PDB entry 6PVO | electron microscopy, 5.18 A resolution (low resolution: residue-level contacts below are approximate; hydrogen-bond / salt-bridge calls are withheld) | chains B and C of the 4 polymer chains in the assembly

Chain B (and C):
Molecule: Transient receptor potential cation channel subfamily V member 3
From: Mus musculus
Notes: chain C of this document is another copy of the same molecule, construct and numbering; everything in this record applies to it too
UniProt: Q8K424 (TRPV3_MOUSE); residues 1-791 here = UniProt positions 1-791
Chain sequence (808 residues; row label = number of the first residue in the row):
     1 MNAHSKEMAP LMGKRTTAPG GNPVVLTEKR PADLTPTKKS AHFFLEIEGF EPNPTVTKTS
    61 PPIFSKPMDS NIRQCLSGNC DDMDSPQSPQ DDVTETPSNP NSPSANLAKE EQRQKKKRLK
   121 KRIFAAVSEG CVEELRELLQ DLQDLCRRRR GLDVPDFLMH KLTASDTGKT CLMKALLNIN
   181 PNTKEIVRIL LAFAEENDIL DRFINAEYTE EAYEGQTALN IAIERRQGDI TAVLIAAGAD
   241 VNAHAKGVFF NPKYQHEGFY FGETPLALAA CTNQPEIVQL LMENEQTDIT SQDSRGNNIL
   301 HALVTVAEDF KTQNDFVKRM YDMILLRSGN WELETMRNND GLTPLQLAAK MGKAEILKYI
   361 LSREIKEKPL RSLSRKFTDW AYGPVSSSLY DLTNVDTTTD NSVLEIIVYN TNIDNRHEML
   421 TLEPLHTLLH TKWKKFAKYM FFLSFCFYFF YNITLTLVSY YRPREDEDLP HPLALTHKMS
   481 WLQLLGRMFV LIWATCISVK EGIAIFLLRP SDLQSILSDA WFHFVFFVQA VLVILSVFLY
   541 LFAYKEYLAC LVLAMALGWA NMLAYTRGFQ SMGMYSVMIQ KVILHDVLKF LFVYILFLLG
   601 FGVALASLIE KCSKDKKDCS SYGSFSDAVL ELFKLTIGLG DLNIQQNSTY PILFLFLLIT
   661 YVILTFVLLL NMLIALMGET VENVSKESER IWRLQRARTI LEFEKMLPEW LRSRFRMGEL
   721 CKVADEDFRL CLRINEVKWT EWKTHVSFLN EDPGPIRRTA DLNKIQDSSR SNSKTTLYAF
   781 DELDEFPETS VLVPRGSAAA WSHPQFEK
Not modelled in the structure: 1-114, 759-808
Differences from the reference sequence: engineered mutation Ala564 (Tyr in Q8K424); expression tag (792-808)
Curated features (UniProtKB/Swiss-Prot):
  - binding site (Na(+)): Gly638

Chain B / chain C interface:
Pairs across the interface (63):
  Tyr382(B) - Glu224(C)
  Gly383(B) - Glu224(C)
  Pro384(B) - Phe259(C)
  Val385(B) - Phe259(C)
  Thr456(B) - Val603(C)
  Tyr460(B) - Ala606(C)
  Tyr460(B) - Ser624(C)
  Tyr460(B) - Phe625(C)
  Ala549(B) - Leu653(C)
  Val552(B) - Ala604(C)
  Val552(B) - Ser607(C)
  Val552(B) - Leu653(C)
  Met555(B) - Val603(C)
  Ala556(B) - Ala604(C)
  Trp559(B) - Leu596(C)
  Trp559(B) - Gly600(C)
  Met562(B) - Leu596(C)
  Ser571(B) - Lys589(C)
  Met572(B) - Lys589(C)
  Met572(B) - Phe592(C)
  Tyr575(B) - Lys589(C)
  Tyr575(B) - Leu669(C)
  Tyr575(B) - Met672(C)
  Met578(B) - Met672(C)
  Met578(B) - Leu676(C)
  Ile579(B) - Met672(C)
  Val582(B) - Met672(C)
  Ile583(B) - Leu668(C)
  Val587(B) - Leu668(C)
  Phe590(B) - Val667(C)
  Phe633(B) - Ile659(C)
  Lys634(B) - Leu642(C)
  Thr636(B) - Phe666(C)
  Ile637(B) - Leu635(C)
  Ile637(B) - Ile637(C)
  Gly638(B) - Leu639(C)
  Gly638(B) - Gly640(C)
  Leu639(B) - Gly640(C)
  Gly640(B) - Gly640(C)
  Ile674(B) - Asn671(C)
  Met677(B) - Val667(C)
  Met677(B) - Leu668(C)
  Met677(B) - Asn671(C)
  Met677(B) - Ala675(C)
  Gly678(B) - Ala675(C)
  Val681(B) - Ala675(C)
  Glu736(B) - Gln255(C)
  Trp739(B) - Phe259(C)
  Trp739(B) - Val306(C)
  Trp739(B) - Thr312(C)
  Trp742(B) - Arg226(C)
  Lys743(B) - Arg226(C)
  Thr744(B) - Arg225(C)
  Thr744(B) - Arg226(C)
  Thr744(B) - Gln227(C)
  Val746(B) - Ile179(C)
  Phe748(B) - Leu177(C)
  Glu751(B) - Lys169(C)
  Glu751(B) - Leu177(C)
  Glu751(B) - Tyr213(C)
  Pro753(B) - Glu257(C)
  Gly754(B) - Glu257(C)
  Arg758(B) - Glu210(C)
Also at the interface, not in a pair above, chain B (54 interface residues in all): Trp380, Ser459, Leu548, Ala560, Leu563, Thr566, Leu630, Leu673, Glu682, Asp752, Arg757
Also at the interface, not in a pair above, chain C (53 interface residues in all): Asp166, Lys174, Asn178, Phe261, Glu308, Leu588, Val593, Phe597, Gly638, Asp641, Ile644, Thr649, Ile674, Glu679

Summary:
Chain B and chain C form an interface of 54 and 53 residues respectively. Curated annotation (UniProt) lists
Na+-binding residue Gly638(B) on chain B.
Chain B and chain C are both Transient receptor potential cation channel subfamily V member 3 (Mus musculus);
the structure, Cryo-EM structure of mouse TRPV3-Y564A in putative sensitized state at 37 degrees Celsius, was
determined by electron microscopy together with 6PVL, 6PVM, 6PVN, 6PVP and 6PVQ from the same study.
